5A7D - chains B and H of the 4 polymer chains in the assembly; structure by X-ray diffraction, 3.40 A resolution.

[Chain B (and H)]
Name: PINS
Source organism: Drosophila melanogaster
Notes: fragment: tpr domain, residues 25-406; chain H of this document is another copy of the same molecule, construct and numbering; everything in this record applies to it too
UniProtKB: Q9VB22 (Q9VB22_DROME); residue numbers follow UniProt; this construct covers 25-406
Sequence (382 residues; numbered 25 to 406; the number before each row is that of its first residue):
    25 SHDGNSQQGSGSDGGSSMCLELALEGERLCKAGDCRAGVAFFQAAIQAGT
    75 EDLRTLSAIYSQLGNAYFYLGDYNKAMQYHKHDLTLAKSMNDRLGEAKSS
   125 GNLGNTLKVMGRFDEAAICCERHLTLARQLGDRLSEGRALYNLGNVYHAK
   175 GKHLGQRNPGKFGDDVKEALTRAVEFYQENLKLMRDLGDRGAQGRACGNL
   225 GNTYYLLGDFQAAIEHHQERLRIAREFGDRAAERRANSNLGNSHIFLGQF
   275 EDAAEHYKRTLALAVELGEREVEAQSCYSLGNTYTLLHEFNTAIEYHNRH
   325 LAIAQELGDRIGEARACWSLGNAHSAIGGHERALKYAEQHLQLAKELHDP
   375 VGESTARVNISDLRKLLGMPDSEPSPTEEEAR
Disordered / not traced: 25-38, 393-406 (chain H: 25-39, 387-406)

[How chain B and chain H interact]
Contacting residue pairs - 24 pairs, chain B then chain H:
  G39(B) with F251(H)
  D76(B) with F251(H)
  R78(B) with L211(H); G212(H); D213(H)
  R117(B) with R157(H)
  L118(B) with L158(H), hydrophobic
  L154(B) with R157(H)
  D156(B) with L154(H); G155(H)
  R157(B) with L154(H), hydrogen bond (backbone-backbone)
  L158(B) with L118(H), hydrophobic
  L211(B) with R117(H)
  G212(B) with N115(H)
  D213(B) with D116(H)
  E250(B) with L77(H)
  F251(B) with E75(H); D76(H); L77(H), hydrogen bond (backbone-backbone); M114(H), hydrophobic
  G252(B) with D76(H)
  D253(B) with R78(H), salt bridge
  R254(B) with S40(H); E75(H)
Also at the interface, not in a pair above, chain B (18 interface residues in all): G155
Also at the interface, not in a pair above, chain H (20 interface residues in all): T74, D156

[In short]
Chain B and chain H form an interface of 18 and 20 residues respectively, with 2 hydrogen bonds and 1 salt
bridge. Polar contacts include D253(B)-R78(H), R157(B)-L154(H) and F251(B)-L77(H).
Both chains are PINS (Drosophila melanogaster). Entry 5A7D (Tetrameric assembly of LGN with Inscuteable) was
determined by X-ray diffraction.
